PDB entry 5WS2 | X-ray diffraction, 2.40 A resolution | chains A and C of the 4 polymer chains in the assembly

# Chain A
Protein: Ribonuclease J
Organism: Methanolobus psychrophilus R15
Notes: EC 3.1.-.-
Reference sequence: K4MAF9 (K4MAF9_9EURY); residues 2-448 here = UniProt positions 2-448
Chain sequence (470 residues; row label = number of the first residue in the row; numbers below 1 keep their minus sign (Met-21 is residue -21)):
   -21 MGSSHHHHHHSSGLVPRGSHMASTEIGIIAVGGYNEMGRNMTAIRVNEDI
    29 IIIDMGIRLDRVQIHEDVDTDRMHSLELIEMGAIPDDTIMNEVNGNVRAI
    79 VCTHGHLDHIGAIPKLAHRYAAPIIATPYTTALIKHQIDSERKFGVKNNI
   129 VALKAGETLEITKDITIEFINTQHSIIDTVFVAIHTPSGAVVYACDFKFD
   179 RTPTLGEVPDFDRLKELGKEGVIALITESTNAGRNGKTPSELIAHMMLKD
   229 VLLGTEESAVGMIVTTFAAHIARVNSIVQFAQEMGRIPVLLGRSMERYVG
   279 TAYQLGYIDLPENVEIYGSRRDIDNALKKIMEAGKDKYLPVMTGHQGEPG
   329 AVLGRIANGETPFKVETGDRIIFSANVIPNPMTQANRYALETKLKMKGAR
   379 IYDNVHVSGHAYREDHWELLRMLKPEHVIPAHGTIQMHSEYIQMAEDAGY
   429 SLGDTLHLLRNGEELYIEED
Not modelled in the structure: -21 to -20, -5 to -1
Differences from the reference sequence: initiating methionine (-21); expression tag (-20 to 1); engineered mutation Ala247 (Ser in K4MAF9)
Metal / ion sites: Zn2+ site 1: His84, His152, Asp174 (shared with A2(C) of chain C); Zn2+ site 2: Asp86, Asp174, His410

# Chain C
Molecule: 5-nt RNA strand
Sequence (5 nucleotides; each row starts with the number of its first residue):
     1 AAAAA
Metal / ion sites: Zn2+: A2 (shared with His84(A), His152(A), Asp174(A) of chain A)

# Chain A / chain C interface
Pairs across the interface - 40 pairs, chain A then chain C:
  Met15(A) - A1(C)  sugar contact
  Leu37(A) - A2(C)  base contact
  Leu37(A) - A3(C)  sugar contact
  Asp38(A) - A2(C)  base contact
  Gln41(A) - A2(C)  base contact
  His84(A) - A2(C)  salt bridge to the phosphate
  His84(A) - A3(C)  phosphate contact
  Leu85(A) - A3(C)  hydrogen bond to the phosphate
  Asp86(A) - A2(C)  phosphate contact
  His152(A) - A2(C)  salt bridge to the phosphate
  Asp174(A) - A2(C)  phosphate contact
  Asn209(A) - A1(C)  phosphate contact
  Phe245(A) - A2(C)  sugar contact
  Ala246(A) - A4(C)  hydrogen bond to the phosphate
  Gly270(A) - A5(C)  phosphate contact
  Arg271(A) - A5(C)  hydrogen bond to the sugar
  Ser272(A) - A4(C)  hydrogen bond to the phosphate
  Ser272(A) - A5(C)  hydrogen bond to the phosphate
  Tyr276(A) - A3(C)  phosphate contact
  Arg298(A) - A5(C)  hydrogen bond to the phosphate
  Thr321(A) - A4(C)  phosphate contact
  Thr321(A) - A5(C)  hydrogen bond to the phosphate
  Glu326(A) - A3(C)  hydrogen bond to the sugar
  Glu326(A) - A4(C)  phosphate contact
  Pro327(A) - A4(C)  hydrogen bond to the sugar
  Gly328(A) - A4(C)  sugar contact
  Gly328(A) - A5(C)  sugar contact
  Ala329(A) - A4(C)  hydrogen bond to the sugar
  Ala329(A) - A5(C)  sugar contact
  Asn354(A) - A1(C)  hydrogen bond to the phosphate
  Ile356(A) - A1(C)  sugar contact
  Ile356(A) - A2(C)  base contact
  Pro357(A) - A1(C)  base contact
  Thr361(A) - A2(C)  hydrogen bond to the base
  His384(A) - A1(C)  salt bridge to the phosphate
  Ser386(A) - A1(C)  hydrogen bond to the phosphate
  Gly387(A) - A1(C)  hydrogen bond to the phosphate
  His388(A) - A1(C)  hydrogen bond to the phosphate
  His388(A) - A2(C)  salt bridge to the phosphate
  His410(A) - A2(C)  salt bridge to the phosphate
Other interface residues (no listed pair), chain A (37 interface residues in all): Asp49, Ser153, Thr208, Ala247, His323, Val330

# Summary
37 residues of chain A and 5 residues of chain C are in contact; the contacts include 15 hydrogen bonds and 5
salt bridges. Polar pairs include Thr361(A)-A2(C), Arg271(A)-A5(C) and Glu326(A)-A3(C). His84(A), His152(A),
Asp174(A) and A2(C) form the Zn2+ site.
Here chain A is Ribonuclease J (Methanolobus psychrophilus R15) and chain C is a 5-nt RNA strand. Entry 5WS2
(Crystal structure of mpy-RNase J (mutant S247A), an archaeal RNase J from Methanolobus psychrophilus R15,
complex ...) was determined by X-ray diffraction.
